2QLJ - chains A and C of the 7 polymer chains in the assembly; structure by X-ray diffraction, 2.60 A resolution.

[Chain A]
Name: Caspase-7
Organism: Homo sapiens
Notes: EC 3.4.22.60; fragment: P20 subunit
UniProt: P55210 (CASP7_HUMAN); residues 24-196 here = UniProt positions 24-196
Sequence (173 residues; row label = number of the first residue in the row):
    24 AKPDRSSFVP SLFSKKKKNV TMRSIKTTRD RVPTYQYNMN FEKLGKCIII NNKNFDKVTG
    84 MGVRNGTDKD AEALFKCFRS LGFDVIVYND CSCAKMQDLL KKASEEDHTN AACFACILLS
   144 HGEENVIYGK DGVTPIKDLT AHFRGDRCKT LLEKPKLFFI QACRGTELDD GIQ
Unresolved in the structure: 24-56
Curated features (UniProtKB/Swiss-Prot):
  - region: Lys38 to Lys41 (Exosite), Lys76 to Arg87 (Loop L1), Arg187 to Gln196 (Loop L2)
  - active site: His144, Cys186
  - site: Phe36, Ser37 (Cleavage), Met45, Arg46 (Cleavage), Ser47, Ile48 (Cleavage), Arg187 (Involved in allosteric regulation)
  - modified residue: Ser30 (Phosphoserine), Ser37 (Phosphoserine), Thr173 (Phosphothreonine)

[Chain C]
Name: Caspase-7
Organism: Homo sapiens
Notes: EC 3.4.22.60; fragment: P20 subunit
UniProt: P55210 (CASP7_HUMAN); residues 324-496 here correspond to UniProt positions 24-196 (UniProt number = residue number - 300)
Sequence (173 residues; each row starts with the number of its first residue):
   324 AKPDRSSFVP SLFSKKKKNV TMRSIKTTRD RVPTYQYNMN FEKLGKCIII NNKNFDKVTG
   384 MGVRNGTDKD AEALFKCFRS LGFDVIVYND CSCAKMQDLL KKASEEDHTN AACFACILLS
   444 HGEENVIYGK DGVTPIKDLT AHFRGDRCKT LLEKPKLFFI QACRGTELDD GIQ
Unresolved in the structure: 324-356
Curated features (UniProtKB/Swiss-Prot):
  - region: Lys338 to Lys341 (Exosite), Lys376 to Arg387 (Loop L1), Arg487 to Gln496 (Loop L2)
  - active site: His444, Cys486
  - site: Phe336, Ser337 (Cleavage), Met345, Arg346 (Cleavage), Ser347, Ile348 (Cleavage), Arg487 (Involved in allosteric regulation)
  - modified residue: Ser330 (Phosphoserine), Ser337 (Phosphoserine), Thr473 (Phosphothreonine)

[Interface between chain A and chain C]
Pairs across the interface (9; chain A residue first):
  Gly168(A) - Ile495(C)
  Lys172(A) - Gln496(C)
  Leu175(A) - Ile495(C)  hydrophobic
  Glu176(A) - Gln496(C)
  Glu190(A) - Lys460(C)  salt bridge
  Ile195(A) - Gly468(C)
  Ile195(A) - Lys472(C)
  Ile195(A) - Leu475(C)  hydrophobic
  Gln196(A) - Leu475(C)
Interface residues without a listed pair, chain A (8 interface residues in all): Asp169
Interface residues without a listed pair, chain C (7 interface residues in all): Asp469

[In short]
The interface between chain A and chain C involves 8 residues on one side and 7 on the other, with 1 salt
bridge. Its one salt-bridged contact is Glu190(A)-Lys460(C).
Chain A and chain C are both Caspase-7 (Homo sapiens); the structure, Crystal Structure of Caspase-7 with
Inhibitor AC-WEHD-CHO, was determined by X-ray diffraction, deposited together with 2QL5, 2QL7, 2QL9, 2QLB and
2QLF.
